PDB entry 8EFS | electron microscopy, 9.68 A resolution (very low resolution: no residue pairs are listed; an interface is given only as per-side residue counts) | chains B and C of the 4 polymer chains in the assembly

[Chain B (and C)]
Name: Dynamin-like 120 kDa protein, form S1
From: Homo sapiens
Notes: chain C of this document is another copy of the same molecule, construct and numbering; everything in this record applies to it too
Reference sequence: O60313 (OPA1_HUMAN); residues 195-960 here = UniProt positions 195-960
Sequence (766 residues; each row starts with the number of its first residue):
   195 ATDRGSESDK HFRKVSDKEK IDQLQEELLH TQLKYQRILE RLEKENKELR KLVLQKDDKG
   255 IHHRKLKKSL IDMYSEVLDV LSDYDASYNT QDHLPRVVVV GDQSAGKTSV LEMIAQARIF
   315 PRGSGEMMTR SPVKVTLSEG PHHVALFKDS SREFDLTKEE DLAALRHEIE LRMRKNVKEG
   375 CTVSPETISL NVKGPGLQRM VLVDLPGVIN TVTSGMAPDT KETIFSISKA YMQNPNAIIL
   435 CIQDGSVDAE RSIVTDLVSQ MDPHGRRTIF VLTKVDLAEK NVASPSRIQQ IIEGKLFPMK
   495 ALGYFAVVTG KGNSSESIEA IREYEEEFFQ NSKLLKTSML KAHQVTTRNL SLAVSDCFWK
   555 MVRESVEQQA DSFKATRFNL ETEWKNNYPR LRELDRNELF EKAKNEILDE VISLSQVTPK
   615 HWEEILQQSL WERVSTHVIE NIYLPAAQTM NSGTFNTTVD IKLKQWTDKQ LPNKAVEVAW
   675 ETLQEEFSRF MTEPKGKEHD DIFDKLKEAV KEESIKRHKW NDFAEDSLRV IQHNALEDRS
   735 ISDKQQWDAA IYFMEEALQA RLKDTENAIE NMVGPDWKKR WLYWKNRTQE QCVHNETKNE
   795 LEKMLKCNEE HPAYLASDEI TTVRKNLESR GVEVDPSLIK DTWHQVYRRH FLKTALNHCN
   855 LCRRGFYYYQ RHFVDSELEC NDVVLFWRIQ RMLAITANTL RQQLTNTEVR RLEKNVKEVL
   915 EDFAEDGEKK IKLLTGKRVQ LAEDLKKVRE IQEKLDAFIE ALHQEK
Cystine bridges: Cys856-Cys874
Swiss-Prot annotation at these positions:
  - region: Gly295 to Thr302 (G1 motif), Met321 to Arg324 (G2 motif), Asp398 to Gly401 (G3 motif), Thr467 to Asp470 (G4 motif), Val501 to Gly504 (G5 motif)
  - binding site (GTP): Ser298, Gly300, Lys301, Thr302, Ser303, Gly317, Lys468, Asp470, Thr503, Gly506, Asn507
  - binding site (Mg(2+)): Thr302, Thr323, Asp398
  - modified residue: Lys228 (N6-acetyllysine)
  - natural variant: Glu270 (E270K: In OPA1), Leu272 (L272P: In OPA1), Asp273 (D273A: In OPA1), Arg290 (R290Q: In OPA1; R290W: In OPA1), Val293 to Val294 (deletion: In OPA1), Gly300 (G300E: In OPA1), Gln310 (Q310R: In OPA1), Arg324 to Pro326 (deletion: In OPA1), Thr330 (T330S: In OPA1), Ala357 (A357T: In DOA+ and OPA1), Val377 (V377I: In OPA1), Ile382 (I382M: In OPA1 and BEHRS), 41 further natural variant entries in UniProt
  - mutagenesis: Glu213 (E213A: In interface mutant 9; strongly decreased ability to mediate mitochondrial fusion; when associated with A-217, A-557 and A-565), Gln217 (Q217A: In interface mutant 9; strongly decreased ability to mediate mitochondrial fusion; when associated with A-213, A-557 and A-565), Arg235 (R235A: In interface mutant 8; strongly decreased ability to mediate mitochondrial fusion), Leu243 (L243A: In mutant control 1; does not affect ability to mediate mitochondrial fusion), Leu248 (L248A: In mutant control 2; does not affect ability to mediate mitochondrial fusion), Gln297 (Q297E: Abolished GTPase activity without affecting the ability to bind membranes), Ser298 (S298A: Abolished GTPase activity without affecting the ability to bind membranes), Lys301 (K301A: Abolished GTPase activity), Thr302 (T302A: Abolished GTPase activity; T302N: Abolished GTPase activity without affecting the ability to bind membranes), Arg316 (R316A: Strongly decreased GTPase activity), Glu320 (E320A: Decreased GTPase activity), Met321 (M321A: Strongly decreased GTPase activity), 39 further mutagenesis entries in UniProt

[Interface between chain B and chain C]
At this resolution (10 A) residue pairs are not listed: 8 residues of chain B and 8 of chain C lie at the interface.

[Summary]
Chain B and chain C each contribute 8 residues to their interface. UniProt lists 11 GTP-binding residues, 3
Mg2+-binding residues and 67 mutagenesis sites on chain B.
Both chains are Dynamin-like 120 kDa protein, form S1 (Homo sapiens). Entry 8EFS (CryoEM of the soluble OPA1
tetramer from the apo helical assembly on a lipid membrane) was determined by electron microscopy, deposited
together with 8EEW, 8EF7, 8EFF, 8EFR and 8EFT.
